PDB entry 3OW2 | X-ray diffraction, 2.70 A resolution | chains 0 and A of the 30 polymer chains in the assembly

Chain 0:
Molecule: 23S ribosomal RNA
Organism: Haloarcula marismortui
Sequence (2902 nucleotides; row label = number of the first residue in the row; note: 3 numbers in that range are skipped by the numbering (no residue carries them; nothing is unmodelled there)):
    10 UAUGCCAGCUGGUGGAUUGCUCGGCUCAGGCGCUGAUGAAGGACGUGCCA
    60 AGCUGCGAUAAGCCAUGGGGAGCCGCACGGAGGCGAAGAACCAUGGAUUU
   110 CCGAAUGAGAAUCUCU
   128 AACAAUUGCUUCGCGCAAUGAGGAACCCCGAGAACUGAAACAUCUCAGUA
   178 UCGGGAGGAACAGAAAACGCAAUGUGAUGUCGUUAGUAACCGCGAGUGAA
   228 CGCGAUACAGCCCAAACCGAAGCCCUCACGGGCAAUGUGGUGUCAGGGCU
   278 ACCUCUCAUCAGCCGACCGUCUCGACGAAGUCUCUUGGAACAGAGCGUGA
   328 UACAGGGUGACAACCCCGUACUCGAGACCAGUACGACGUGCGGUAGUGCC
   378 AGAGUAGCGGGGGUUGGAUAUCCCUCGCGAAUAACGCAGGCAUCGACUGC
   428 GAAGGCUAAACACAACCUGAGACCGAUAGUGAACAAGUAGUGUGAACGAA
   478 CGCUGCAAAGUACCCUCAGAAGGGAGGCGAAAUAGAGCAUGAAAUCAGUU
   528 GGCGAUCGAGCGACAGGGCAUACAAGGUCCCUCGACGAAUGACCGACGCG
   578 CGAGCGUCCAGUAAGACUCACGGGAAGCCGAUGUUCUGUCGUACGUUUUG
   628 AAAAACGAGCCAGGGAGUGUGUCUGCAUGGCAAGUCUAACCGGAGUAUCC
   678 GGGGAGGCACAGGGAAACCGACAUGGCCGCAGGGCUU
   716 GCCCGAGGGCCGCCGUCUUCAAGGGCGGGGAGCCAUGUGGACACGACCCG
   766 AAUCCGGACGAUCUACGCAUGGACAAGAUGAAGCGUGCCGAAAGGCACGU
   816 GGAAGUCUGUUAGAGUUGGUGUCCUACAAUACCCUCUCGUGAUCUAUGUG
   866 UAGGGGUGAAAGGCCCAUCGAGUCCGGCAACAGCUGGUUCCAAUCGAAAC
   916 AUGUCGAAGCAUGACCUCCGCCGAGGUAGUCUGUGAGGUAGAGCGACCGA
   966 UUGGUGUGUCCGCCUCCGAGAGGAGUCGGCACACCUGUCAAACUCCAAAC
  1016 UUACAGACGCCGUUUGACGCGGGGAUUCCGGUGCGCGGGGUAAGCCUGUG
  1066 UACCAGGAGGGGAACAACCCAGAGAUAGGUUAAGGUCCCCAAGUGUGGAU
  1116 UAAGUGUAAUCCUCUGAAGGUGGUCUCGAGCCCUAGACAGCCGGGAGGUG
  1166 AGCUUAGAAGCAGCUACCCUCUAAGAAAAGCGUAACAGCUUACCGGCCGA
  1216 GGUUUGAGGCGCCCAAAAUGAUCGGGACUCAAAUCCACCACCGAGACCUG
  1266 UCCGUACCACUCAUACUGGUAAUCGAGUAGAUUGGCGCUCUAAUUGGAUG
  1316 GAAGUAGGGGUGAAAACUCCUAUGGACCGAUUAGUGACGAAAAUCCUGGC
  1366 CAUAGUAGCAGCGAUAGUCGGGUGAGAACCCCGACGGCCUAAUGGAUAAG
  1416 GGUUCCUCAGCACUGCUGAUCAGCUGAGGGUUAGCCGGUCCUAAGUCAUA
  1466 CCGCAACUCGACUAUGACGAAAUGGGAAACGGGUUAAUAUUCCCGUGCCA
  1516 CUAUGCAGUGAAAGUUGACGCCCUGGGGUCGAUCACGCUGGGCAUUCGCC
  1566 CAGUCGAACCGUCCAACUCCGUGGAAGCCGUAAUGGCAGGAAGCGGACGA
  1616 ACGGCGGCAUAGGGAAACGUGAUUCAACCUGGGGCCCAUGAAAAGACGAG
  1666 CAUAGUGUCCGUACCGAGAACCGACACAGGUGUCCAUGGCGGCGAAAGCC
  1716 AAGGCCUGUCGGGAGCAACCAACGUUAGGGAAUUCGGCAAGUUAGUCCCG
  1766 UACCUUCGGAAGAAGGGAUGCCUGCUCCGGAACGGAGCAGGUCGCAGUGA
  1816 CUCGGAAGCUCGGACUGUCUAGUAACAACAUAGGUGACCGCAAAUCCGCA
  1866 AGGACUCGUACGGUCACUGAAUCCUGCCCAGUGCAGGUAUCUGAACACCU
  1916 CGUACAAGAGGACGAAGGACCUGUCAACGGCGGGGGUAACUAUGACCCUC
  1966 UUAAGGUAGCGUAGUACCUUGCCGCAUCAGUAGCGGCUUGCAUGAAUGGA
  2016 UUAACCAGAGCUUCACUGUCCCAACGUUGGGCCCGGUGAACUGUACAUUC
  2066 CAGUGCGGAGUCUGGAGACACCCAGGGGGAAGCAAAGACCCUAUGGAGCU
  2116 UUACUGCAGGCUGUCGCUGAGACGUGGUCGCCGAUGUGCAGCAUAGGUAG
  2166 GAGACACUACACAGGUACCCGCGCUAGCGGGCCACCGAGUCAACAGUGAA
  2216 AUACUACCCGUCGGUGACUGCGACUCUCACUCCGGGAGGAGGACACCGAU
  2266 AGCCGGGCAGUUUGACUGGGGCGGUACGCGCUCGAAAAGAUAUCGAGCGC
  2316 GCCCUAUGGCUAUCUCAGCCGGGACAGAGACCCGGCGAAGAGUGCAAGAG
  2366 CAAAAGAUAGCUUGACAGUGUUCUUCCCAACGAGGAACGCUGACGCGAAA
  2416 GCGUGGUCUAGCGAACCAAUUAGCCUGCUUGAUGCGGGCAAUUGAUGACA
  2466 GAAAAGCUACCCUAGGGAUAACAGAGUCGUCACUCGCAAGAGCACAUAUC
  2516 GACCGAGUGGCUUGCUACCUCGAUGUCGGUUCCCUCCAUCCUGCCCGUGC
  2566 AGAAGCGGGCAAGGGUGAGGUUGUUCGCCUAUUAAAGGAGGUCGUGAGCU
  2616 GGGUUUAGACCGUCGUGAGACAGGUCGGCUGCUAUCUACUGGGUGUGUAA
  2666 UGGUGUCUGACAAGAACGACCGUAUAGUACGAGAGGAACUACGGUUGGUG
  2716 GCCACUGGUGUACCGGUUGUUCGAGAGAGCACGUGCCGGGUAGCCACGCC
  2766 ACACGGGGUAAGAGCUGAACGCAUCUAAGCUCGAAACCCACUUGGAAAAG
  2816 AGACACCGCCGAGGUCCCGCGUACAAGACGCGGUCGAUAGACUCGGGGUG
  2866 UGCGCGUCGAGGUAACGAGACGUUAAGCCCACGAGCACUAACAGACCAA
Disordered / not traced: 971-998, 1560, 1952-1963, 2137-2236, 2339-2343, 2665-2666
Sequence notes: conflict C560 (U3155 in 3377779), A2099 (G4693 in 3377779)
Ion coordination: Mg2+ site 1 near G28 (its only coordinating residue here); Na+ site 1: C40, C443; Sr2+ site 1: C85, A86, C87; Na+ site 2: C141, G142; Sr2+ site 2: G147, A183; Mg2+ site 2: C162, U2276; Mg2+ site 3: A166, G219; Mg2+ site 4: A167, C168; Mg2+ site 5: G196, A227; Sr2+ site 3 near C235 (its only coordinating residue here); Mg2+ site 6: C240, G269; Na+ site 3: U308, U335, C342 (shared with 2 residues of chain S); 16 more Na+ sites not listed; 52 more Sr2+ sites not listed; 40 more Mg2+ sites not listed; 1 more K+ sites not listed
Residues lining bound ligands: EMK ((2R,3S,4R,5R,8R,10R,11R,12S,13S,14R)-2-ethyl-3,4,10-trihydroxy-3,5,6,8,10,12,14-heptamethyl-15-oxo-11-[(3,4,6-trideoxy-3-{[3-(1-{(1S,2R)-1-(fluoromethyl)-2-hydroxy-2-[4-(methylsulfonyl)phenyl]ethyl}-1H-1,2,3-triazol-4-yl)propyl](methyl)amino}-beta-D-xylo-hexopyranosyl)oxy]-1-oxa-6-azacyclopentadecan-13-yl 2,6-dideoxy-3-C-methyl-3-O-methyl-alpha-L-ribo-hexopyranoside): C839, A841, A2099, A2100, G2102, A2103, A2486, C2487, A2538, U2539, G2540, U2541, U2620, C2644, U2645, G2646

Chain A:
Protein: 50S ribosomal protein L2P
Organism: Haloarcula marismortui
UniProtKB: P20276 (RL2_HALMA); numbering as in UniProt (aligned over 1-237)
Amino-acid sequence (237 residues; numbered 1 to 237; the number before each row is that of its first residue):
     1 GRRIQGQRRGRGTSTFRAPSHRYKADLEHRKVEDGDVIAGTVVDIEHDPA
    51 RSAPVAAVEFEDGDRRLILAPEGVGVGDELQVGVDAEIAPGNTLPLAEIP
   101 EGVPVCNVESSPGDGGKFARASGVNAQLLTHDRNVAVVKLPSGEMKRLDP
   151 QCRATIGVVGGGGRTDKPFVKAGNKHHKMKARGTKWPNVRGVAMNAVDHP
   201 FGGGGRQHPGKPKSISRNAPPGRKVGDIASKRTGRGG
Ion coordination: Sr2+ site 1 near Glu28 (its only coordinating residue here); Mg2+: Asn188 (shared with A1845(0), U1846(0), G1884(0) of chain 0); Sr2+ site 2: Gly202, Gly203, His208

Chain 0 / chain A interface:
Pairs across the interface (261):
  C781(0) - Thr15(A)  hydrogen bond to the sugar
  G782(0) - Ser14(A)  hydrogen bond to the sugar
  G782(0) - Thr15(A)  sugar contact
  C783(0) - Ser14(A)  sugar contact
  C783(0) - His21(A)  hydrogen bond to the phosphate
  C783(0) - Arg22(A)  phosphate contact
  C783(0) - Lys180(A)  salt bridge to the phosphate
  A784(0) - His21(A)  salt bridge to the phosphate
  A784(0) - Arg22(A)  salt bridge to the phosphate
  G820(0) - Lys171(A)  salt bridge to the phosphate
  G820(0) - Ala172(A)  hydrogen bond to the base
  G820(0) - Gly173(A)  hydrogen bond to the base
  A857(0) - Ala172(A)  base contact
  A857(0) - Gly173(A)  phosphate contact
  A857(0) - His176(A)  sugar contact
  A857(0) - His177(A)  salt bridge to the phosphate
  A857(0) - Trp186(A)  base contact
  U866(0) - Arg11(A)  hydrogen bond to the phosphate
  U866(0) - Thr13(A)  sugar contact
  A867(0) - Arg11(A)  salt bridge to the phosphate
  G870(0) - Arg3(A)  salt bridge to the phosphate
  G871(0) - Arg2(A)  hydrogen bond to the base
  G871(0) - Arg3(A)  phosphate contact
  G871(0) - Arg8(A)  salt bridge to the phosphate
  G871(0) - Arg11(A)  phosphate contact
  U872(0) - Arg2(A)  hydrogen bond to the base
  U872(0) - Arg8(A)  hydrogen bond to the base
  U872(0) - Thr13(A)  hydrogen bond to the phosphate
  G873(0) - Arg2(A)  base contact
  G873(0) - Arg8(A)  hydrogen bond to the base
  G873(0) - Thr15(A)  phosphate contact
  G873(0) - Lys185(A)  salt bridge to the phosphate
  G873(0) - Asp198(A)  hydrogen bond to the base
  A874(0) - Lys185(A)  salt bridge to the phosphate
  A874(0) - Pro187(A)  sugar contact
  A874(0) - Val189(A)  sugar contact
  A875(0) - Val189(A)  sugar contact
  A875(0) - Ala193(A)  hydrogen bond to the sugar
  A875(0) - Met194(A)  base contact
  A875(0) - Asp198(A)  base contact
  G877(0) - Asn195(A)  hydrogen bond to the sugar
  G877(0) - Val197(A)  base contact
  G878(0) - Arg2(A)  hydrogen bond to the base
  C879(0) - Arg2(A)  base contact
  A886(0) - Gly1(A)  hydrogen bond to the base
  A886(0) - Arg2(A)  base contact
  A1459(0) - His21(A)  sugar contact
  G1460(0) - Arg17(A)  salt bridge to the phosphate
  C1652(0) - Ser52(A)  hydrogen bond to the phosphate
  C1652(0) - Arg164(A)  hydrogen bond to the base
  C1652(0) - Thr165(A)  base contact
  C1652(0) - Lys167(A)  salt bridge to the phosphate
  C1652(0) - Phe169(A)  stacking on the base
  C1652(0) - Lys178(A)  hydrogen bond to the base
  A1653(0) - His47(A)  salt bridge to the phosphate
  A1653(0) - Ser52(A)  hydrogen bond to the phosphate
  A1653(0) - His177(A)  stacking on the base
  A1653(0) - Lys178(A)  sugar contact
  U1654(0) - Lys24(A)  sugar contact
  U1654(0) - His47(A)  stacking on the base
  U1654(0) - Pro49(A)  phosphate contact
  U1654(0) - Ala181(A)  phosphate contact
  C1844(0) - Val189(A)  phosphate contact
  C1844(0) - Arg190(A)  salt bridge to the phosphate
  C1844(0) - Ala193(A)  sugar contact
  C1844(0) - Gln207(A)  hydrogen bond to the phosphate
  A1845(0) - Pro187(A)  phosphate contact
  A1845(0) - Asn188(A)  phosphate contact
  A1845(0) - Val189(A)  phosphate contact
  A1845(0) - Arg190(A)  salt bridge to the phosphate
  U1846(0) - Ala172(A)  hydrogen bond to the sugar
  U1846(0) - Trp186(A)  sugar contact
  U1846(0) - Pro187(A)  phosphate contact
  U1846(0) - Asn188(A)  hydrogen bond to the phosphate
  A1847(0) - Phe169(A)  hydrogen bond to the phosphate
  A1847(0) - Val170(A)  hydrogen bond to the sugar
  A1847(0) - Lys175(A)  salt bridge to the phosphate
  A1847(0) - Trp186(A)  hydrogen bond to the phosphate
  G1848(0) - Pro168(A)  phosphate contact
  G1848(0) - Phe169(A)  hydrogen bond to the phosphate
  U1850(0) - Arg235(A)  hydrogen bond to the phosphate
  G1851(0) - Asp227(A)  hydrogen bond to the base
  G1851(0) - Thr233(A)  sugar contact
  G1851(0) - Gly234(A)  sugar contact
  G1851(0) - Arg235(A)  salt bridge to the phosphate
  A1852(0) - Asp227(A)  sugar contact
  A1852(0) - Ile228(A)  hydrogen bond to the sugar
  A1852(0) - Ser230(A)  phosphate contact
  A1852(0) - Lys231(A)  phosphate contact
  A1852(0) - Arg232(A)  sugar contact
  C1853(0) - Arg217(A)  hydrogen bond to the sugar
  C1853(0) - Ile228(A)  sugar contact
  C1853(0) - Ala229(A)  sugar contact
  C1853(0) - Ser230(A)  phosphate contact
  C1853(0) - Lys231(A)  salt bridge to the phosphate
  C1854(0) - Lys231(A)  salt bridge to the phosphate
  G1855(0) - Phe118(A)  base contact
  G1855(0) - Leu140(A)  base contact
  G1855(0) - Pro141(A)  base contact
  G1855(0) - Ser142(A)  hydrogen bond to the base
  G1855(0) - Glu144(A)  hydrogen bond to the sugar
  G1855(0) - Lys146(A)  hydrogen bond to the phosphate
  C1856(0) - Lys117(A)  sugar contact
  C1856(0) - Lys146(A)  salt bridge to the phosphate
  A1857(0) - Ser110(A)  hydrogen bond to the phosphate
  A1857(0) - Lys117(A)  salt bridge to the phosphate
  A1859(0) - Arg217(A)  hydrogen bond to the phosphate
  U1860(0) - Arg9(A)  hydrogen bond to the base
  U1860(0) - Arg217(A)  salt bridge to the phosphate
  U1860(0) - Lys224(A)  salt bridge to the phosphate
  U1860(0) - Ile228(A)  sugar contact
  C1861(0) - Gly6(A)  hydrogen bond to the sugar
  C1861(0) - Gln7(A)  hydrogen bond to the sugar
  C1861(0) - Gly10(A)  hydrogen bond to the sugar
  C1861(0) - Pro221(A)  phosphate contact
  C1861(0) - Lys224(A)  salt bridge to the phosphate
  C1862(0) - Arg3(A)  hydrogen bond to the phosphate
  C1862(0) - Gln7(A)  hydrogen bond to the phosphate
  C1862(0) - Gly10(A)  sugar contact
  C1862(0) - Arg11(A)  hydrogen bond to the sugar
  C1862(0) - Pro221(A)  phosphate contact
  G1863(0) - Arg3(A)  salt bridge to the phosphate
  G1868(0) - Gly10(A)  hydrogen bond to the base
  A1869(0) - Arg9(A)  base contact
  A1869(0) - Gly10(A)  sugar contact
  A1869(0) - Gly12(A)  sugar contact
  A1869(0) - Phe16(A)  sugar contact
  A1869(0) - Arg17(A)  phosphate contact
  C1870(0) - Arg9(A)  sugar contact
  C1870(0) - Phe16(A)  sugar contact
  C1870(0) - Arg17(A)  phosphate contact
  C1870(0) - Ala18(A)  hydrogen bond to the phosphate
  C1870(0) - Gly183(A)  phosphate contact
  U1871(0) - Ala18(A)  sugar contact
  U1871(0) - Arg182(A)  phosphate contact
  U1871(0) - Gly183(A)  hydrogen bond to the phosphate
  C1872(0) - Ser20(A)  hydrogen bond to the phosphate
  C1872(0) - Tyr23(A)  base contact
  C1872(0) - Lys24(A)  base contact
  C1872(0) - Ala25(A)  base contact
  C1872(0) - Asp26(A)  hydrogen bond to the base
  G1873(0) - Ala50(A)  sugar contact
  G1873(0) - Arg51(A)  phosphate contact
  G1873(0) - Arg120(A)  salt bridge to the phosphate
  U1874(0) - Arg51(A)  salt bridge to the phosphate
  U1874(0) - Lys117(A)  hydrogen bond to the sugar
  U1874(0) - Phe118(A)  sugar contact
  U1874(0) - Ala119(A)  hydrogen bond to the sugar
  U1874(0) - Arg120(A)  salt bridge to the phosphate
  U1874(0) - Ala121(A)  phosphate contact
  A1875(0) - Ala119(A)  hydrogen bond to the phosphate
  A1875(0) - Arg120(A)  hydrogen bond to the phosphate
  A1875(0) - Ala121(A)  hydrogen bond to the phosphate
  A1875(0) - Val124(A)  phosphate contact
  A1875(0) - Pro141(A)  sugar contact
  A1875(0) - Ser142(A)  hydrogen bond to the sugar
  C1876(0) - Ala121(A)  sugar contact
  C1876(0) - Ser122(A)  hydrogen bond to the sugar
  C1876(0) - Gly123(A)  hydrogen bond to the base
  C1876(0) - Val124(A)  base contact
  C1876(0) - Pro141(A)  phosphate contact
  C1876(0) - Gly162(A)  base contact
  C1876(0) - Gly163(A)  hydrogen bond to the base
  C1876(0) - Arg164(A)  hydrogen bond to the phosphate
  C1876(0) - Thr165(A)  hydrogen bond to the sugar
  G1877(0) - Arg164(A)  salt bridge to the phosphate
  G1877(0) - Lys178(A)  salt bridge to the phosphate
  G1878(0) - Arg182(A)  salt bridge to the phosphate
  U1879(0) - Arg9(A)  hydrogen bond to the phosphate
  U1879(0) - Gly183(A)  phosphate contact
  U1879(0) - Thr184(A)  hydrogen bond to the phosphate
  C1880(0) - Gly6(A)  phosphate contact
  C1880(0) - Arg9(A)  salt bridge to the phosphate
  C1880(0) - Val225(A)  sugar contact
  C1880(0) - Gly226(A)  hydrogen bond to the sugar
  A1881(0) - His199(A)  salt bridge to the phosphate
  A1881(0) - Phe201(A)  phosphate contact
  A1881(0) - Lys213(A)  sugar contact
  A1881(0) - Val225(A)  phosphate contact
  A1881(0) - Gly226(A)  sugar contact
  C1882(0) - Arg190(A)  phosphate contact
  C1882(0) - Gly191(A)  hydrogen bond to the phosphate
  C1882(0) - Val192(A)  hydrogen bond to the phosphate
  C1882(0) - Phe201(A)  phosphate contact
  C1882(0) - Lys213(A)  hydrogen bond to the sugar
  U1883(0) - Arg190(A)  salt bridge to the phosphate
  G1884(0) - Arg190(A)  base contact
  G1898(0) - Pro212(A)  sugar contact
  G1898(0) - Ser214(A)  hydrogen bond to the sugar
  C1899(0) - Ser214(A)  sugar contact
  C1899(0) - Ile215(A)  sugar contact
  C1899(0) - Ser216(A)  sugar contact
  C1899(0) - Ala229(A)  sugar contact
  C1899(0) - Ser230(A)  hydrogen bond to the sugar
  A1900(0) - Arg217(A)  hydrogen bond to the phosphate
  A1900(0) - Ala229(A)  sugar contact
  A1900(0) - Ser230(A)  sugar contact
  A1900(0) - Lys231(A)  sugar contact
  G1938(0) - Lys231(A)  hydrogen bond to the base
  U1939(0) - Arg232(A)  hydrogen bond to the phosphate
  U1939(0) - Thr233(A)  hydrogen bond to the sugar
  U1939(0) - Gly236(A)  phosphate contact
  U1939(0) - Gly237(A)  phosphate contact
  C1940(0) - Thr233(A)  sugar contact
  C1940(0) - Gly234(A)  phosphate contact
  C1940(0) - Gly236(A)  hydrogen bond to the phosphate
  C1940(0) - Gly237(A)  phosphate contact
  A1941(0) - Gly234(A)  sugar contact
  A1941(0) - Arg235(A)  base contact
  A1941(0) - Gly236(A)  phosphate contact
  A1942(0) - Pro212(A)  base contact
  A1942(0) - Lys213(A)  salt bridge to the phosphate
  A1942(0) - Thr233(A)  hydrogen bond to the sugar
  A1942(0) - Gly234(A)  hydrogen bond to the phosphate
  C1943(0) - Pro209(A)  phosphate contact
  C1943(0) - Lys211(A)  sugar contact
  C1943(0) - Pro212(A)  sugar contact
  C1943(0) - Lys213(A)  salt bridge to the phosphate
  G1944(0) - His208(A)  salt bridge to the phosphate
  G1944(0) - Pro209(A)  phosphate contact
  U2012(0) - Gln207(A)  sugar contact
  C2114(0) - Gly1(A)  hydrogen bond to the phosphate
  C2114(0) - Ala196(A)  sugar contact
  C2114(0) - Val197(A)  phosphate contact
  U2115(0) - Ala196(A)  phosphate contact
  U2116(0) - Lys211(A)  salt bridge to the phosphate
  U2117(0) - Lys211(A)  salt bridge to the phosphate
  A2123(0) - Pro220(A)  base contact
  G2124(0) - Asn218(A)  hydrogen bond to the base
  G2124(0) - Pro221(A)  sugar contact
  G2125(0) - Asn218(A)  hydrogen bond to the sugar
  C2126(0) - Asn218(A)  sugar contact
  C2248(0) - Ser111(A)  hydrogen bond to the sugar
  C2248(0) - Pro112(A)  hydrogen bond to the sugar
  G2249(0) - Pro112(A)  sugar contact
  G2249(0) - Gly113(A)  sugar contact
  G2249(0) - Asp114(A)  phosphate contact
  G2250(0) - Lys31(A)  salt bridge to the phosphate
  G2254(0) - Asp149(A)  sugar contact
  A2255(0) - Asp149(A)  sugar contact
  G2270(0) - Arg223(A)  phosphate contact
  G2271(0) - Arg223(A)  salt bridge to the phosphate
  G2272(0) - Pro220(A)  base contact
  G2272(0) - Gly222(A)  sugar contact
  G2272(0) - Arg223(A)  salt bridge to the phosphate
  C2273(0) - Gly1(A)  hydrogen bond to the phosphate
  C2625(0) - Gly205(A)  phosphate contact
  C2625(0) - Gln207(A)  phosphate contact
  C2626(0) - Arg206(A)  phosphate contact
  C2629(0) - Arg206(A)  base contact
  G2630(0) - Arg206(A)  hydrogen bond to the base
  G2630(0) - His208(A)  hydrogen bond to the base
  U2631(0) - Gly210(A)  sugar contact
  G2632(0) - His208(A)  phosphate contact
  G2632(0) - Gly210(A)  sugar contact
  A2633(0) - Gly202(A)  phosphate contact
  A2633(0) - Gly203(A)  phosphate contact
  A2633(0) - Gly204(A)  hydrogen bond to the phosphate
  G2634(0) - Gly203(A)  phosphate contact
  G2634(0) - Gly204(A)  hydrogen bond to the phosphate
  G2634(0) - Gly205(A)  hydrogen bond to the base
Other interface residues (no listed pair), chain 0 (101 interface residues in all): U858, G865, A876, C1651, A1843, C2269, A2274
Other interface residues (no listed pair), chain A (125 interface residues in all): Gln5, Leu27, Glu33, Gly161, Asn174, Pro200

Summary:
101 residues of chain 0 face 125 of chain A across their interface; the contacts include 85 hydrogen bonds, 42
salt bridges and 3 aromatic stacking contacts. Polar pairs include G820(0)-Ala172(A), G820(0)-Gly173(A) and
G871(0)-Arg2(A). Chain 0 binds compound EMK.
Chain 0 is 23S ribosomal RNA and chain A is 50S ribosomal protein L2P, both from Haloarcula marismortui; the
structure, Crystal Structure of Enhanced Macrolide Bound to 50S Ribosomal Subunit, was determined by X-ray
diffraction.
